PDB entry 6B8H | electron microscopy, 3.60 A resolution | chains a and d of the 60 polymer chains in the assembly

== Chain a ==
Molecule: ATP synthase subunit a
Organism: Saccharomyces cerevisiae (strain ATCC 204508 / S288c)
UniProt: P00854 (ATP6_YEAST); residues 1-249 here correspond to UniProt positions 11-259 (UniProt number = residue number + 10)
Sequence (249 residues; numbered 1 to 249; the number before each row is that of its first residue):
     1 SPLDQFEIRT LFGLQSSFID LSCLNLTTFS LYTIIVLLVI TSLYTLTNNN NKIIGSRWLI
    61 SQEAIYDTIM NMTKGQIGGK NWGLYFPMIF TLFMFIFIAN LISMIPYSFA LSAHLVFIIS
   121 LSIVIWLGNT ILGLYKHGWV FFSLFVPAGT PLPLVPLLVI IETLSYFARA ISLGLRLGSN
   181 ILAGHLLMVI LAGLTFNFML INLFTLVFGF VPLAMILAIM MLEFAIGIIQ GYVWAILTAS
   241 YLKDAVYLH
Reported in the primary citation:
  - catalytic residues: R176 (citing earlier work)
  - catalytic residues: E162, E223, D244 (proposed by the authors, not directly observed)

== Chain d ==
Molecule: ATP synthase subunit d, mitochondrial
Organism: Saccharomyces cerevisiae (strain ATCC 204508 / S288c)
UniProt: P30902 (ATP7_YEAST); residues 1-173 here correspond to UniProt positions 2-174 (UniProt number = residue number + 1)
Sequence (173 residues; each row starts with the number of its first residue):
     1 SLAKSAANKL DWAKVISSLR ITGSTATQLS SFKKRNDEAR RQLLELQSQP TEVDFSHYRS
    61 VLKNTSVIDK IESYVKQYKP VKIDASKQLQ VIESFEKHAM TNAKETESLV SKELKDLQST
   121 LDNIQSARPF DELTVDDLTK IKPEIDAKVE EMVKKGKWDV PGYKDRFGNL NVM
Not modelled in the structure: 1-9, 114-120
UniProt features mapped onto this chain:
  - modified residue: S1 (N-acetylserine)

== How chain a and chain d interact ==
Contacting residue pairs (28):
  N50(a) - T134(d)
  N51(a) - T134(d)
  N51(a) - V135(d)  hydrogen bond (backbone-backbone)
  N51(a) - D136(d)  hydrogen bond
  K52(a) - D131(d)
  K52(a) - E132(d)
  K52(a) - L133(d)
  I53(a) - L133(d)  hydrogen bond (backbone-backbone)
  I53(a) - V135(d)  hydrophobic
  I53(a) - L138(d)  hydrophobic
  I54(a) - F130(d)
  I54(a) - D131(d)
  I60(a) - L170(d)  hydrophobic
  E63(a) - L170(d)
  A64(a) - L170(d)
  Y66(a) - W158(d)  hydrogen bond (side chain-backbone)
  D67(a) - N169(d)
  T68(a) - N171(d)
  T68(a) - V172(d)
  M70(a) - D159(d)
  N71(a) - N169(d)
  N71(a) - N171(d)
  W82(a) - D159(d)
  G83(a) - G156(d)
  G83(a) - W158(d)  hydrogen bond (backbone-side chain)
  L84(a) - K155(d)
  F86(a) - W158(d)  hydrophobic
  Y232(a) - M173(d)
Also at the interface, not in a pair above, chain a (20 interface residues in all): K74, P87
Also at the interface, not in a pair above, chain d (18 interface residues in all): Y163

== Summary ==
The interface between chain a and chain d involves 20 residues on one side and 18 on the other; the contacts
include 5 hydrogen bonds. Polar contacts include N51(a)-D136(d), Y66(a)-W158(d) and G83(a)-W158(d). The paper
reports catalytic residues R176(a), E162(a) and E223(a) among others.
Chain a is ATP synthase subunit a and chain d is ATP synthase subunit d, mitochondrial, both from
Saccharomyces cerevisiae (strain ATCC 204508 / S288c); the structure, Mosaic model of yeast mitochondrial ATP
synthase monomer, was determined by electron microscopy (same publication as 6B2Z).
